Entry 2I20 (X-ray diffraction, 2.08 A resolution); this record covers chain A.

== Chain A ==
Protein: Bacteriorhodopsin
Organism: Halobacterium salinarum
UniProtKB: P02945 (BACR_HALSA); residues 1-249 here correspond to UniProt positions 14-262 (UniProt number = residue number + 13)
Sequence (249 residues; numbered 1 to 249; the number before each row is that of its first residue):
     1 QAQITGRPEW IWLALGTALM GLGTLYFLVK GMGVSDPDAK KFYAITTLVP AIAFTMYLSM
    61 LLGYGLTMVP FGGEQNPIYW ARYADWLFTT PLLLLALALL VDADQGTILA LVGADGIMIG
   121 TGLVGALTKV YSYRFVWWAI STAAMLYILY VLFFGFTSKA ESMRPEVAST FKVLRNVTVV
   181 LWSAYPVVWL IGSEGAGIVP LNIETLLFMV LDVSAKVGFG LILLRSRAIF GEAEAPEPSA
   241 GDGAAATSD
Not modelled in the structure: 1-4, 157-161, 232-249
Construct notes: engineered mutation A96 (Asp109 in P02945)
UniProt features mapped onto this chain:
  - site: D85 (Primary proton acceptor)
  - modified residue: Q1 (Pyrrolidone carboxylic acid), K216 (N6-(retinylidene)lysine)
Glycans and other covalent adducts: retinal (RET) linked to K216
Residues lining bound ligands:
  - lipid fragment (LI1; 1-[2,6,10.14-tetramethyl-hexadecan-16-yl]-2-[2,10,14-trimethylhexadecan-16-yl]glycerol), molecule 1: A14, T17, A18, L22, L61
  - lipid fragment (LI1), molecule 2: G21, T24, L25, L28, K40, Y43, A44, T47, L48, A51, F54, A110, A114, I117, I140, A143, A144, Y147
  - lipid fragment (LI1), molecule 3: L22, L25, Y26, V29
  - lipid fragment (LI1), molecule 4: L25, A139, A143, L146
  - lipid fragment (LI1), molecule 5: I52, T55, M56, Y64, T67, W80, A84, L87, F88, G113, G116, I117, G120, L123, V124, L127
  - lipid fragment (LI1), molecule 6: L58, L62, Y133, V136, I140, A143
  - lipid fragment (LI1), molecule 7: L87, P91, L92, L95, I108, V112
  - lipid fragment (LI1), molecule 8: Y131, S132, F135, V136, W138, A139, L190, A196
  - lipid fragment (LI1), molecule 9: W138, T142, P186, V187, L190, A196, I198
  - lipid fragment (LI1), molecule 10: F153, K172, R175, N176, V179, V180, S183, A184, V187
  - retinal (RET): Y83, W86, T89, T90, L93, M118, I119, G122, W138, S141, T142, M145, W182, Y185, P186, W189, D212, A215
  - 2,10,23-trimethyl-tetracosane (SQU): L19, G23, Y26, V213, S214, V217, G218, L221
What the authors report for this chain:
  - conformationally variable residues (helix shift, side-chain flip): R82, A215

== Summary ==
Chain A binds 10 copies of lipid fragment and 2,10,23-trimethyl-tetracosane. Covalently linked retinal: at
K216. From the paper: conformational variability at R82 and A215.
Chain A is Bacteriorhodopsin (Halobacterium salinarum); the structure, Bacteriorhodopsin/lipid complex, M
state of D96A mutant, was determined by X-ray diffraction together with 2I1X and 2I21 from the same study.
